3B8N - chains E and F of the 9 polymer chains in the assembly; structure by X-ray diffraction, 3.10 A resolution.

[Chain E (and F)]
Name: Ferric enterobactin (Enterochelin) transport
Source organism: Escherichia coli
Notes: chain F of this document is another copy of the same molecule, construct and numbering; everything in this record applies to it too
UniProt: Q8XBV8 (Q8XBV8_ECO57); residue numbers follow UniProt; this construct covers 65-331
Amino-acid sequence (279 residues; row label = number of the first residue in the row):
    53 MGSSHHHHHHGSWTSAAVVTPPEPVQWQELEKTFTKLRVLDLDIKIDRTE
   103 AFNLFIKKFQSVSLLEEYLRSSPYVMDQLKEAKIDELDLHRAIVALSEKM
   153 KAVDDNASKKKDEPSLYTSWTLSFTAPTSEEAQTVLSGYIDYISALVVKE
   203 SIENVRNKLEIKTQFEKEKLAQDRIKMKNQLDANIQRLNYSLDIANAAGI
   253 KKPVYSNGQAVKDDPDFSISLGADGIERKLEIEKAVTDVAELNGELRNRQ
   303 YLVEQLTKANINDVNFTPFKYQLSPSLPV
Unresolved in the structure: 53-64, 131-138, 158-166, 258-265, 331
Differences from the reference sequence: expression tag (53-64)

[Interface between chain E and chain F]
Contacting residue pairs - 69 pairs, chain E then chain F:
  Thr72(E) - Lys109(F)
  Pro73(E) - Lys109(F)
  Glu75(E) - Leu106(F)
  Glu75(E) - Lys109(F)  salt bridge
  Glu75(E) - Glu202(F)
  Pro76(E) - Asn206(F)
  Val77(E) - Asn206(F)
  Gln80(E) - Asn209(F)
  Gln80(E) - Glu212(F)  hydrogen bond
  Gln80(E) - Ile213(F)
  Glu83(E) - Ile213(F)
  Lys84(E) - Glu212(F)
  Lys84(E) - Ile213(F)
  Lys84(E) - Gln216(F)
  Thr87(E) - Ile213(F)
  Thr87(E) - Gln216(F)
  Thr87(E) - Phe217(F)
  Lys88(E) - Gln216(F)
  Lys88(E) - Glu220(F)
  Arg90(E) - Phe217(F)
  Val91(E) - Phe217(F)  hydrophobic
  Val91(E) - Lys221(F)
  Val91(E) - Gln224(F)  hydrogen bond (backbone-side chain)
  Leu92(E) - Gln224(F)
  Leu168(E) - Asn105(F)
  Leu168(E) - Ile108(F)  hydrophobic
  Tyr169(E) - Lys109(F)
  Tyr169(E) - Gln112(F)  hydrogen bond
  Pro255(E) - Ala250(F)
  Pro255(E) - Ile252(F)  hydrophobic
  Tyr257(E) - Ile252(F)
  Leu273(E) - Ile246(F)  hydrophobic
  Leu273(E) - Ile271(F)  hydrophobic
  Asp276(E) - Ala249(F)
  Asp276(E) - Ala250(F)
  Gly277(E) - Ile246(F)
  Gly277(E) - Ala250(F)
  Arg280(E) - Asp245(F)  salt bridge
  Arg280(E) - Ala249(F)
  Lys281(E) - Ile246(F)
  Lys281(E) - Asp266(F)  salt bridge
  Lys281(E) - Asp268(F)  salt bridge
  Ile284(E) - Tyr242(F)  hydrophobic
  Glu285(E) - Phe269(F)
  Glu293(E) - Ala235(F)
  Glu293(E) - Gln238(F)
  Glu293(E) - Tyr242(F)  hydrogen bond
  Leu294(E) - Ala235(F)
  Leu294(E) - Gln238(F)
  Leu294(E) - Arg239(F)  hydrogen bond (backbone-side chain)
  Leu294(E) - Tyr242(F)  hydrophobic
  Leu294(E) - Phe269(F)  hydrophobic
  Gly296(E) - Gln232(F)
  Gly296(E) - Ala235(F)
  Arg299(E) - Asn231(F)
  Arg299(E) - Asp234(F)  salt bridge
  Arg299(E) - Ala235(F)
  Asn300(E) - Lys228(F)
  Asn300(E) - Asn231(F)  hydrogen bond
  Tyr303(E) - Gln224(F)
  Tyr303(E) - Ile227(F)
  Gln324(E) - Lys109(F)
  Gln324(E) - Gln112(F)
  Gln324(E) - Ser113(F)  hydrogen bond (backbone-side chain)
  Gln324(E) - Val114(F)  hydrogen bond (backbone-backbone)
  Gln324(E) - Ser115(F)  hydrogen bond (backbone-backbone)
  Leu325(E) - Ser115(F)
  Ser326(E) - Ser115(F)  hydrogen bond
  Leu329(E) - His142(F)
Also at the interface, not in a pair above, chain E (37 interface residues in all): Asn295, Glu297, Tyr323
Also at the interface, not in a pair above, chain F (40 interface residues in all): Lys110, Trp172, Val256

[Summary]
37 residues of chain E face 40 of chain F across their interface; the contacts include 10 hydrogen bonds and 5
salt bridges. Polar pairs include Glu75(E)-Lys109(F), Arg280(E)-Asp245(F) and Lys281(E)-Asp266(F).
Both chains are Ferric enterobactin (Enterochelin) transport (Escherichia coli). Entry 3B8N (Structure of
FepE- Bacterial Polysaccharide Co-polymerase) was determined by X-ray diffraction (same publication as 3B8M,
3B8O and 3B8P).
